5AAV - chains A and B; structure by X-ray diffraction, 1.95 A resolution.

# Chain A
Protein: Estrogen receptor
Source organism: Homo sapiens
Notes: fragment: ligand-binding domain
UniProtKB: P03372 (ESR1_HUMAN); residue numbers follow UniProt; this construct covers 307-554
Chain sequence (252 residues; row label = number of the first residue in the row):
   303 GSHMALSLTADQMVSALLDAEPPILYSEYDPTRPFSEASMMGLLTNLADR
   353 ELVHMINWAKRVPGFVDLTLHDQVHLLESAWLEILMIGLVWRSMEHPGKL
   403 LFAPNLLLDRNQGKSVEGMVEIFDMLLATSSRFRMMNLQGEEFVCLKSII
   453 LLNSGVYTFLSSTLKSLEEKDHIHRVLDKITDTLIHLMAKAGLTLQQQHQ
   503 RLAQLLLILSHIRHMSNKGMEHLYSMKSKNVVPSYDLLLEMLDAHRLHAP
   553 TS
Not modelled in the structure: 416-420, 462-469, 529-532, 552-554
Construct notes: expression tag (303-306); engineered mutation Ser381 (Cys in P03372), Ser417 (Cys in P03372), Ser530 (Cys in P03372), Ser536 (Leu in P03372)
Residues lining bound ligands: gw5638 (GW5; (2E)-3-{4-[(1E)-1,2-diphenylbut-1-enyl]phenyl}acrylic acid): Met343, Leu346, Thr347, Leu349, Ala350, Asp351, Glu353, Trp383, Leu384, Leu387, Met388, Leu391, Arg394, Phe404, Met421, Ile424, Leu428, Gly521, His524, Leu525, Val533, Val534, Pro535

# Chain B
Protein: Estrogen receptor
Source organism: Homo sapiens
Notes: fragment: ligand-binding domain
UniProtKB: P03372 (ESR1_HUMAN); residue numbers follow UniProt; this construct covers 306-554
Chain sequence (252 residues; each row starts with the number of its first residue):
   303 GSHLALSLTADQMVSALLDAEPPILYSEYDPTRPFSEASMMGLLTNLADR
   353 ELVHMINWAKRVPGFVDLTLHDQVHLLESAWLEILMIGLVWRSMEHPGKL
   403 LFAPNLLLDRNQGKSVEGMVEIFDMLLATSSRFRMMNLQGEEFVCLKSII
   453 LLNSGVYTFLSSTLKSLEEKDHIHRVLDKITDTLIHLMAKAGLTLQQQHQ
   503 RLAQLLLILSHIRHMSNKGMEHLYSMKSKNVVPSYDLLLEMLDAHRLHAP
   553 TS
Not modelled in the structure: 303-305, 331-334, 418-420, 458-471, 527-536, 546-554
Construct notes: expression tag (303-305); engineered mutation Ser381 (Cys in P03372), Ser417 (Cys in P03372), Ser530 (Cys in P03372), Ser536 (Leu in P03372)
Residues lining bound ligands: gw5638 (GW5; (2E)-3-{4-[(1E)-1,2-diphenylbut-1-enyl]phenyl}acrylic acid): Met343, Leu346, Thr347, Leu349, Ala350, Glu353, Trp383, Leu384, Leu387, Met388, Phe404, Met421, Ile424, Leu428, Gly521, His524, Leu525

# Chain A / chain B interface
Pairs across the interface - 50 pairs, chain A then chain B:
  Ile451(A) - Leu509(B)  hydrophobic
  Asn455(A) - Leu509(B)
  Asn455(A) - His513(B)  hydrogen bond (backbone-side chain)
  Ser456(A) - His513(B)
  Val458(A) - His513(B)
  Tyr459(A) - Ala430(B)
  Tyr459(A) - Arg434(B)  hydrogen bond
  Tyr459(A) - His513(B)  hydrogen bond (backbone-side chain)
  Thr460(A) - His513(B)
  His476(A) - Arg434(B)
  Asp480(A) - Gln502(B)
  Asp480(A) - Gln506(B)  hydrogen bond
  Thr483(A) - His501(B)
  Thr483(A) - Ala505(B)
  Asp484(A) - Gln498(B)  hydrogen bond
  Asp484(A) - His501(B)  salt bridge
  Asp484(A) - Gln502(B)  hydrogen bond
  Ile487(A) - His501(B)
  Leu497(A) - Leu497(B)  hydrophobic
  Gln498(A) - Asp484(B)  hydrogen bond
  His501(A) - Thr483(B)
  His501(A) - Ile487(B)
  His501(A) - Gln500(B)
  His501(A) - His501(B)
  His501(A) - Leu504(B)
  Gln502(A) - Asp480(B)
  Gln502(A) - Asp484(B)  hydrogen bond
  Leu504(A) - His501(B)
  Ala505(A) - Thr483(B)
  Ala505(A) - Leu508(B)  hydrophobic
  Gln506(A) - Leu479(B)
  Gln506(A) - Asp480(B)  hydrogen bond
  Leu508(A) - Ala505(B)  hydrophobic
  Leu509(A) - Ile451(B)  hydrophobic
  Leu509(A) - Asn455(B)
  Leu509(A) - Leu511(B)  hydrophobic
  Leu511(A) - Ser512(B)
  Ser512(A) - Asn455(B)  hydrogen bond
  Ser512(A) - Ser512(B)  hydrogen bond (backbone-side chain)
  Ser512(A) - Arg515(B)
  His513(A) - Asn455(B)  hydrogen bond
  His513(A) - Arg515(B)
  Arg515(A) - Ser512(B)
  Arg515(A) - His513(B)  hydrogen bond
  Arg515(A) - His516(B)
  His516(A) - Arg515(B)  hydrogen bond
  His516(A) - Asn519(B)  hydrogen bond
  Asn519(A) - His516(B)  hydrogen bond
  Asn519(A) - Asn519(B)  hydrogen bond
  Glu523(A) - Glu523(B)
Interface residues without a listed pair, chain A (28 interface residues in all): Leu479
Interface residues without a listed pair, chain B (28 interface residues in all): Met427, Ile510

# Overview
The chain A/chain B interface involves 28 residues from each chain, with 17 hydrogen bonds and 1 salt bridge.
Among the polar pairs are Asp484(A)-His501(B), Asn455(A)-His513(B) and Tyr459(A)-Arg434(B). Ligands of chain
A: gw5638. Ligands of chain B: gw5638.
Chain A is Estrogen receptor and chain B is Estrogen receptor, both from Homo sapiens; the structure,
Optimization of a novel binding motif to to
(E)-3-(3,5-difluoro-4-((1R,3R)-2-(2-fluoro-2-methylpropyl)-3-methyl-2,3,4,9-tetrahydro-1H-
pyrido(3,4-b)indol-1-yl)phenyl)acrylic acid (AZD9496), a potent and orally ..., was determined by X-ray
diffraction, deposited together with 5ACC and 5AAU.
